8J0K - chains B and D of the 4 polymer chains in the assembly; structure by X-ray diffraction, 2.10 A resolution.

[Chain B]
Name: Transcription factor AP-2-alpha
From: Homo sapiens
Reference sequence: P05549 (AP2A_HUMAN); residues 202-420 here = UniProt positions 202-420
Amino-acid sequence (219 residues; each row starts with the number of its first residue):
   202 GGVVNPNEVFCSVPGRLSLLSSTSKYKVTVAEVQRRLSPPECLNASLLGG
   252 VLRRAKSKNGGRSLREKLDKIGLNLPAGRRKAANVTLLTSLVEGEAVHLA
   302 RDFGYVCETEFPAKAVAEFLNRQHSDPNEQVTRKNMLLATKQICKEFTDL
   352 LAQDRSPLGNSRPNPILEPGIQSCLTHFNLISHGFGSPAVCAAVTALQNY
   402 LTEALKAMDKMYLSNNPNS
Not modelled in the structure: 202-203, 413-420
UniProt features mapped onto this chain:
  - modified residue: Ser239 (Phosphoserine)
  - natural variant: Leu249 (L249P: In BOFS), Arg254 (R254G: In BOFS), Arg255 (R255G: In BOFS), Gly262 (G262E: In BOFS)
  - mutagenesis: Ser239 (S239A: No phosphorylation)
Ligand contacts: guanidine-3-propanol (PG3): Ala301, Arg302, Gly305, Glu309, Pro389, Cys392, Ala393, Thr396
From the paper describing this entry:
  - binding site for the 13-nt DNA strand (chain D): Arg217, Ser222, Lys226, Arg254, Arg255, Ala256, Lys257, Ser258, Lys259, Asn260
  - binding site for the 13-nt DNA strand: Arg254, Lys257
  - specificity-determining residues: Ser222, Ser247, Lys257
  - mutagenesis - S222A, K226A (35-fold): decreased binding to the 13-nt DNA strand (chain D)
  - mutagenesis - R254A, K257A: abolished binding to the 13-nt DNA strand (chain D)
  - disease-associated variants - R217S: abolished binding to the 13-nt DNA strand (chain D)
  - disease-associated variants - R254W, R255G, G262E (7-fold): decreased binding to the 13-nt DNA strand (chain D)
  - disease-associated variants - V214D, L218P, R236P, S239P, L249P: decreased expression
  - disease-associated variants - V214D, R217S, L218P, R236P, S239P, L249P: decreased stability
  - mutagenesis - V307D, F379D, V391D, L398D: decreased stability

[Chain D]
Molecule: 13-nt DNA strand
Sequence (13 nucleotides; each row starts with the number of its first residue):
     1 GTGCCCGAGGCAG

[Interface between chain B and chain D]
Residue-residue contacts (8):
  Arg254(B) - DA8(D)  phosphate contact
  Arg254(B) - DG9(D)  salt bridge to the phosphate
  Arg255(B) - DA8(D)  phosphate contact
  Ala256(B) - DA8(D)  hydrogen bond to the phosphate
  Ala256(B) - DG9(D)  base contact
  Lys257(B) - DG9(D)  hydrogen bond to the base
  Lys257(B) - DG10(D)  hydrogen bond to the base
  Lys257(B) - DC11(D)  base contact
Other interface residues (no listed pair), chain B (6 interface residues in all): Arg217, Gly251
Other interface residues (no listed pair), chain D (5 interface residues in all): DG7

[Summary]
The interface between chain B and chain D involves 6 residues on one side and 5 on the other, with 3 hydrogen
bonds and 1 salt bridge. Polar contacts include Lys257(B)-DG9(D), Lys257(B)-DG10(D) and Ala256(B)-DA8(D). From
the paper: a binding site for the 13-nt DNA strand (chain D) at Arg217(B), Ser222(B) and Lys226(B) among
others; V214D, R217S and L218P of chain B, among others, reduce stability; 17 substitutions were tested in
all.
Chain B is Transcription factor AP-2-alpha (Homo sapiens) and chain D is a 13-nt DNA strand; the structure,
Crystal structure of human TFAP2A in complex with DNA, was determined by X-ray diffraction together with 8J0L,
8J0Q and 8J0R from the same study.
